PDB entry 9H2B | electron microscopy, 4.10 A resolution (low resolution: residue-level contacts below are approximate; hydrogen-bond / salt-bridge calls are withheld) | chains G and K of the 14 polymer chains in the assembly

Chain G:
Molecule: Major capsid protein
From: Autographa californica nucleopolyhedrovirus
Reference sequence: P17499 (MCP_NPVAC); residue numbers follow UniProt; this construct covers 1-347
Sequence (347 residues; row label = number of the first residue in the row):
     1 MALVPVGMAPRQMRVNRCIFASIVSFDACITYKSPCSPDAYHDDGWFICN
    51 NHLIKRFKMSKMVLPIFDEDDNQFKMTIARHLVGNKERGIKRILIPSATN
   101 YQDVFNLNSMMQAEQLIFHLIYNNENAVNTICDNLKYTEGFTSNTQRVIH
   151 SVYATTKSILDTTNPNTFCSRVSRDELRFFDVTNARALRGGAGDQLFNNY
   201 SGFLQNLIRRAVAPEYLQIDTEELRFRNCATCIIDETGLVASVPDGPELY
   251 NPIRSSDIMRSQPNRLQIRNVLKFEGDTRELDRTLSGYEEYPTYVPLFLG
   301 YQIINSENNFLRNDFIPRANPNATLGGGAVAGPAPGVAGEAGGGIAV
Not modelled in the structure: 1-3, 68-70, 139-143, 258-278, 308-347
Metal / ion sites: Zn2+: Cys18, Cys36, Cys49, His52
From the paper describing this entry:
  - conformationally variable residues (loop rearrangement): Phe180 to Ala192

Chain K:
Molecule: Capsid-associated protein VP80
From: Autographa californica nucleopolyhedrovirus
Reference sequence: Q00733 (VP80_NPVAC); numbering as in UniProt (aligned over 1-691)
Sequence (691 residues; numbered 1 to 691; the number before each row is that of its first residue):
     1 MNDSNSLLITRLAAQILSRNMQTVDVIVDDKTLSLEEKIDTLTSMVLAVN
    51 SPPQSPPRVTSSDLAASIIKNNSKMVGNDFEMRYNVLRMAVVFVKHYPKY
   101 YNETTAGLVAEIESNLLQYQNYVNQGNYQNIEGYDSLLNKAEECYVKIDR
   151 LFKESIKKIMDDTEAFEREQEAERLRAEQTAANALLERRAQTSADDVVNR
   201 ADANIPTAFSDPLPGPSAPRYMYESSESDTYMETARRTAEHYTDQDKDYN
   251 AAYTADEYNSLVKTVLLRLIEKALATLKNRLHITTIDQLKKFRDYLNSDA
   301 DAGEFQIFLNQEDCVILKNLSNLASKFFNVRCVADTLEVMLEALRNNIEL
   351 VQPESDAVRRIVIKMTQEIKDSSTPLYNIAMYKSDYDAIKNKNIKTLFDL
   401 YNDRLPINFLDTSATSPVRKTSGKRSAEDDLLPTRSSKRANRPEINVISS
   451 EDEQEDDDVEDVDYEKESKRRKLEDEDFLKLKALEFSKDIVNEKLQKIIV
   501 VTDGMKRLYEYCNCKNSLETLPSAANYGSLLKRLNLYNLDHIEMNVNFYE
   551 LLFPLTLYNDNDNSDKTLSHQLVNYIFLASNYFQNCAKNFNYMRETFNVF
   601 GPFKQIDFMVMFVIKFNFLCDMRNFAKLIDELVPNKQPNMRIHSVLVMRD
   651 KIVKLAFSNLQFQTFSKKDKSRNTKHLQRLIMLMNANYNVI
Not modelled in the structure: 1-489, 563-565, 669-691

How chain G and chain K interact:
Contacting residue pairs (41; chain G residue first):
  Leu177(G) with Arg641(K); Ser644(K); Val645(K)
  Phe179(G) with His570(K); Val573(K); Asn574(K); Phe577(K)
  Asp181(G) with Asn574(K)
  Val182(G) with Asn574(K); Phe577(K)
  Thr183(G) with Asn574(K); Leu578(K)
  Ala185(G) with Glu519(K); Leu578(K)
  Arg186(G) with Glu519(K)
  Arg189(G) with Gln571(K); Tyr575(K); Asp621(K); Asn624(K); Phe625(K); Leu628(K)
  Gly190(G) with Gln571(K); Asn574(K)
  Asp194(G) with His570(K)
  Gln195(G) with Lys566(K); Thr567(K); His570(K)
  Asn198(G) with His570(K)
  Gln218(G) with Met648(K); Arg649(K); Ile652(K)
  Asp220(G) with Met648(K)
  Thr221(G) with Lys651(K)
  Glu223(G) with Gln584(K); Arg649(K)
  Tyr301(G) with Phe577(K); Asn581(K); Arg649(K)
  Ile303(G) with Phe577(K); Val645(K)
  Asn305(G) with Met648(K)
Other interface residues (no listed pair), chain G (22 interface residues in all): Gly191, Ile219, Ile304
Other interface residues (no listed pair), chain K (24 interface residues in all): Leu655

In short:
22 residues of chain G and 24 residues of chain K are in contact. The Zn2+ site is built by Cys18(G),
Cys36(G), Cys49(G) and His52(G). From the paper: conformational variability at Phe180(G).
Here chain G is Major capsid protein and chain K is Capsid-associated protein VP80, both from Autographa
californica nucleopolyhedrovirus. Entry 9H2B (AcMNPV basal cap - C14 anchor complex only) was determined by
electron microscopy (same publication as 9H2A, 9H2C, 9H2H, 9H2J and 9H2K).
